Entry 6VVV (X-ray diffraction, 3.20 A resolution); this record covers chains F and P of the 10 polymer chains in the assembly.

# Chain F
Molecule: RNA polymerase sigma factor SigA
Source organism: Mycolicibacterium smegmatis (strain ATCC 700084 / mc(2)155)
UniProt: A0QW02 (A0QW02_MYCS2); numbering as in UniProt (aligned over 1-466)
Amino-acid sequence (466 residues; numbered 1 to 466; the number before each row is that of its first residue):
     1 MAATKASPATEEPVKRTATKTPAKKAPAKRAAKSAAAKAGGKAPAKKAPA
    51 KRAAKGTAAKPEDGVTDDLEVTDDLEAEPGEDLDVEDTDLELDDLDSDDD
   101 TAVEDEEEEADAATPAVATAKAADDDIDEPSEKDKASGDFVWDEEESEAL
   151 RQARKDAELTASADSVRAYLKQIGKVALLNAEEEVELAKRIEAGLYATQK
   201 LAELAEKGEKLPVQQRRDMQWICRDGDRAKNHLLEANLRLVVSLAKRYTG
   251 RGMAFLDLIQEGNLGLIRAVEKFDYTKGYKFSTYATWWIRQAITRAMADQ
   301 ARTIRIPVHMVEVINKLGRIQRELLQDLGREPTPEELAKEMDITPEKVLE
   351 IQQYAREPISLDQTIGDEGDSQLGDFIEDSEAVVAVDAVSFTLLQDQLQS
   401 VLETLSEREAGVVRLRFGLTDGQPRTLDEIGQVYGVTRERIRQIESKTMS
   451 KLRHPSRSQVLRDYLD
Not modelled in the structure: 1-162, 465-466

# Chain P
Molecule: 26-nt DNA strand
Sequence (26 nucleotides; numbered 1 to 26; the number before each row is that of its first residue):
     1 AGCACAATTTAACACTTTTGTCAAGC

# Chain F / chain P interface
Residue-residue contacts - 18 pairs, chain F then chain P:
  Gln291(F) with DA1(P), base contact
  Arg295(F) with DG2(P), hydrogen bond to the base
  Glu312(F) with DG2(P), base contact; DC3(P), base contact
  Lys316(F) with DG2(P), phosphate contact
  Arg319(F) with DA1(P), hydrogen bond to the phosphate; DG2(P), salt bridge to the phosphate
  Arg416(F) with DG20(P), salt bridge to the phosphate
  Thr426(F) with DT19(P), phosphate contact; DG20(P), phosphate contact
  Leu427(F) with DG20(P), hydrogen bond to the phosphate
  Arg438(F) with DG20(P), hydrogen bond to the base; DT21(P), base contact
  Glu439(F) with DT21(P), base contact; DC22(P), hydrogen bond to the base; DA23(P), base contact
  Arg442(F) with DT21(P), sugar contact; DC22(P), salt bridge to the phosphate
Interface residues without a listed pair, chain F (14 interface residues in all): Trp287, Thr294, Asp428

# Overview
Chain F and chain P form an interface of 14 and 8 residues respectively; the contacts include 5 hydrogen bonds
and 3 salt bridges. Polar contacts include Arg295(F)-DG2(P), Arg438(F)-DG20(P) and Glu439(F)-DC22(P).
Here chain F is RNA polymerase sigma factor SigA (Mycolicibacterium smegmatis (strain ATCC 700084 / mc(2)155))
and chain P is a 26-nt DNA strand. Entry 6VVV (Crystal structure of a Mycobacterium smegmatis transcription
initiation complex with Rifampicin-resistant RNA polymerase) was determined by X-ray diffraction (same
publication as 6VVS, 6VVT, 6VVX, 6VVY, 6VVZ and 6VW0).
